Entry 9ICE (X-ray diffraction, 3.30 A resolution); this record covers chains P and A of the 3 polymer chains in the assembly.

# Chain P
Molecule: 7-nt DNA strand
Sequence (7 nucleotides; numbered 1 to 7; the number before each row is that of its first residue):
     1 TCTAATG
Metal / ion sites: Na+: DT6 (shared with Thr101(A), Val103(A), Ile106(A) of chain A)

# Chain A
Protein: Protein (DNA polymerase beta (e.c.2.7.7.7))
From: Homo sapiens
UniProt: P06746 (DPOB_HUMAN); residues 2-335 here correspond to UniProt positions 1-334 (UniProt number = residue number - 1)
Chain sequence (335 residues; each row starts with the number of its first residue):
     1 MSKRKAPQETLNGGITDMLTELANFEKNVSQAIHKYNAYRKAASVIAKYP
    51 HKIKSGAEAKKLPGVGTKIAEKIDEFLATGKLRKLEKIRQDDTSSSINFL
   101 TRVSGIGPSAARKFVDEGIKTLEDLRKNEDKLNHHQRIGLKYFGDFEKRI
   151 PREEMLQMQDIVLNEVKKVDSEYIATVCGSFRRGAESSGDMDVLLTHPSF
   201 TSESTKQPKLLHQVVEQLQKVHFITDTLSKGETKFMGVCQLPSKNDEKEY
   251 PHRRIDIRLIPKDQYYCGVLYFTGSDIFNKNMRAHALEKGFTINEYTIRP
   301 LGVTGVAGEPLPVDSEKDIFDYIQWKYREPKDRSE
Not modelled in the structure: 1-8
Metal / ion sites: Na+ site 1: Lys60, Leu62; Na+ site 2: Thr101, Val103, Ile106 (shared with DT6(P) of chain P)
UniProt features mapped onto this chain:
  - binding site (K(+)): Lys61
  - binding site (Na(+)): Lys61

# Chain P / chain A interface
Residue-residue contacts (15):
  DA4(P) - Ser109(A)  phosphate contact
  DA5(P) - Gly105(A)  phosphate contact
  DA5(P) - Ile106(A)  phosphate contact
  DA5(P) - Gly107(A)  hydrogen bond to the phosphate
  DA5(P) - Pro108(A)  phosphate contact
  DA5(P) - Ser109(A)  hydrogen bond to the phosphate
  DA5(P) - Ala110(A)  hydrogen bond to the phosphate
  DT6(P) - Val103(A)  phosphate contact
  DT6(P) - Ser104(A)  phosphate contact
  DT6(P) - Gly105(A)  hydrogen bond to the phosphate
  DT6(P) - Ile106(A)  hydrogen bond to the phosphate
  DG7(P) - Ser104(A)  phosphate contact
  DG7(P) - Arg254(A)  salt bridge to the phosphate
  DG7(P) - Asp256(A)  phosphate contact
  DG7(P) - Arg258(A)  phosphate contact
Interface residues without a listed pair, chain A (15 interface residues in all): His135, Asp190, Lys234, Met236

# In short
4 residues of chain P face 15 of chain A across their interface, with 5 hydrogen bonds and 1 salt bridge.
Among the polar pairs are DA5(P)-Gly107(A), DA5(P)-Ser109(A) and DA5(P)-Ala110(A). Curated annotation
(UniProt) lists K+-binding residue Lys61(A) and Na+-binding residue Lys61(A) on chain A.
Here chain P is a 7-nt DNA strand and chain A is Protein (DNA polymerase beta (e.c.2.7.7.7)) (Homo sapiens).
Entry 9ICE (DNA polymerase beta (pol B) (e.c.2.7.7.7) complexed with seven base pairs of DNA; soaked in the
...) was determined by X-ray diffraction (same publication as 1ZQA, 1ZQB, 1ZQC, 1ZQD, 1ZQE, 1ZQG and 28
further entries).
